1I97 - chains A and I of the 21 polymer chains in the assembly; structure by X-ray diffraction, 4.50 A resolution (low resolution: residue-level contacts below are approximate; hydrogen-bond / salt-bridge calls are withheld).

# Chain A
Molecule: 16S RRNA
Organism: Thermus thermophilus
Sequence (1514 nucleotides; row label = number of the first residue in the row):
     2 UGUUGGAGAG UUUGAUCCUG GCUCAGGGUG AACGCUGGCG GCGUGCCUAA GACAUGCAAG
    62 UCGUGCGGGC CGCGGGGUUU UACUCCGUGG UCAGCGGCGG ACGGGUGAGU AACGCGUGGG
   122 UGACCUACCC GGAAGAGGGG GACAACCCGG GGAAACUCGG GCUAAUCCCC CAUGUGGACC
   182 CGCCCCUUGG GGUGUGUCCA AAGGGCUUUG CCCGCUUCCG GAUGGGCCCG CGUCCCAUCA
   242 GCUAGUUGGU GGGGUAAUGG CCCACCAAGG CGACGACGGG UAGCCGGUCU GAGAGGAUGG
   302 CCGGCCACAG GGGCACUGAG ACACGGGCCC CACUCCUACG GGAGGCAGCA GUUAGGAAUC
   362 UUCCGCAAUG GGCGCAAGCC UGACGGAGCG ACGCCGCUUG GAGGAAGAAG CCCUUCGGGG
   422 UGUAAACUCC UGAACCCGGG ACGAAACCCC CGACGAGGGG ACUGACGGUA CCGGGGUAAU
   482 AGCGCCGGCC AACUCCGUGC CAGCAGCCGC GGUAAUACGG AGGGCGCGAG CGUUACCCGG
   542 AUUCACUGGG CGUAAAGGGC GUGUAGGCGG CCUGGGGCGU CCCAUGUGAA AGACCACGGC
   602 UCAACCGUGG GGGAGCGUGG GAUACGCUCA GGCUAGACGG UGGGAGAGGG UGGUGGAAUU
   662 CCCGGAGUAG CGGUGAAAUG CGCAGAUACC GGGAGGAACG CCGAUGGCGA AGGCAGCCAC
   722 CUGGUCCACC CGUGACGCUG AGGCGCGAAA GCGUGGGGAG CAAACCGGAU UAGAUACCCG
   782 GGUAGUCCAC GCCCUAAACG AUGCGCGCUA GGUCUCUGGG UCUCCUGGGG GCCGAAGCUA
   842 ACGCGUUAAG CGCGCCGCCU GGGGAGUACG GCCGCAAGGC UGAAACUCAA AGGAAUUGAC
   902 GGGGGCCCGC ACAAGCGGUG GAGCAUGUGG UUUAAUUCGA AGCAACGCGA AGAACCUUAC
   962 CAGGCCUUGA CAUGCUAGGG AACCCGGGUG AAAGCCUGGG GUGCCCCGCG AGGGGAGCCC
  1022 UAGCACAGGU GCUGCAUGGC CGUCGUCAGC UCGUGCCGUG AGGUGUUGGG UUAAGUCCCG
  1082 CAACGAGCGC AACCCCCGCC GUUAGUUGCC AGCGGUUCGG CCGGGCACUC UAACGGGACU
  1142 GCCCGCGAAA GCGGGAGGAA GGAGGGGACG ACGUCUGGUC AGCAUGGCCC UUACGGCCUG
  1202 GGCGACACAC GUGCUACAAU GCCCACUACA AAGCGAUGCC ACCCGGCAAC GGGGAGCUAA
  1262 UCGCAAAAAG GUGGGCCCAG UUCGGAUUGG GGUCUGCAAC CCGACCCCAU GAAGCCGGAA
  1322 UCGCUAGUAA UCGCGGAUCA GCCAUGCCGC GGUGAAUACG UUCCCGGGCC UUGUACACAC
  1382 CGCCCGUCAC GCCAUGGGAG CGGGCUCUAC CCGAAGUCGC CGGGAGCCUA CGGGCAGGCG
  1442 CCGAGGGUAG GGCCCGUGAC UGGGGCGAAG UCGUAACAAG GUAGCUGUAC CGGAAGGUGC
  1502 GGCUGGAUCA CCUC
Metal / ion sites: Mg2+ site 1 near G21 (its only coordinating residue here); Mg2+ site 2 near G78 (its only coordinating residue here); Mg2+ site 3 near G104 (its only coordinating residue here); Mg2+ site 4 near A166 (its only coordinating residue here); Mg2+ site 5 near G183 (its only coordinating residue here); Mg2+ site 6 near G190 (its only coordinating residue here); Mg2+ site 7: G294, G541; Mg2+ site 8 near C526 (its only coordinating residue here); Mg2+ site 9 near U543 (its only coordinating residue here); Mg2+ site 10: A555, A556, A557; Mg2+ site 11 near G571 (its only coordinating residue here); Mg2+ site 12: G578, C579, G580; 10 more Mg2+ sites not listed
Residues lining bound ligands:
  - tetracycline (TAC), molecule 1: A238, U239, C240, A241, G242, G871, G872, C873, U882
  - tetracycline (TAC), molecule 2: G910, C911, G1166, G1167, U1326, A1327, A1359
  - tetracycline (TAC), molecule 3: G918, G919, U920, U1213, G1214, U1322, C1323, G1324, A1330, A1331, U1332
  - tetracycline (TAC), molecule 4: G943, G1035, C1036, C1176, U1177, G1178, G1179
  - tetracycline (TAC), molecule 5: U1141, G1142, C1143, C1144, C1145, G1146, C1147, A1151, G1152, C1153, G1154, G1155, G1156, G1163
  - octadecatungstenyl diphosphate (WO2): C511, U1177, C1379
From the paper describing this entry:
  - binding site for tetracycline: G943

# Chain I
Name: 30S ribosomal protein S9
Organism: Thermus thermophilus
Sequence (128 residues; numbered 1 to 128; the number before each row is that of its first residue):
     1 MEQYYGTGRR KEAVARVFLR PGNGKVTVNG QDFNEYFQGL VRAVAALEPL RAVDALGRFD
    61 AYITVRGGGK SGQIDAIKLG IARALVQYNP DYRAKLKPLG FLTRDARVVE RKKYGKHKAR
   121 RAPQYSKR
Not modelled in the structure: 1
From the paper describing this entry:
  - binding site for tetracycline: Gln124

# Chain A / chain I interface
Contacting residue pairs (23; chain A residue first):
  A1160(A) with Thr103(I)
  G1214(A) with Pro123(I)
  C1230(A) with Gly67(I); Gly69(I); Lys70(I)
  A1231(A) with Arg66(I); Gly67(I); Gly68(I)
  G1272(A) with Gln38(I); Gly39(I)
  C1323(A) with Gln124(I)
  G1324(A) with Arg121(I); Ala122(I)
  G1328(A) with Val109(I)
  U1329(A) with Val109(I); Glu110(I)
  A1330(A) with Lys118(I); Arg120(I)
  G1350(A) with Lys113(I)
  C1351(A) with Arg111(I)
  G1353(A) with Gly69(I)
  U1354(A) with Gly69(I); Ser71(I)
Interface residues without a listed pair, chain A (21 interface residues in all): G943, U1213, A1232, C1325, A1331, C1349, G1355
Interface residues without a listed pair, chain I (27 interface residues in all): Lys11, Gly72, Arg104, Arg107, Lys112, Tyr114, Gly115, Arg128

# Summary
21 residues of chain A and 27 residues of chain I are in contact. Bound to chain A: octadecatungstenyl
diphosphate and 5 copies of tetracycline. The Mg2+ site 7 is built by G294(A) and G541(A). A555(A), A556(A)
and A557(A) form the Mg2+ site 10. From the paper: a binding site for tetracycline at G943(A) and Gln124(I).
Here chain A is 16S RRNA and chain I is 30S ribosomal protein S9, both from Thermus thermophilus. Entry 1I97
(Crystal structure of the 30S ribosomal subunit from thermus thermophilus in complex with tetracycline) was
determined by X-ray diffraction (same publication as 1I94, 1I95 and 1I96).
